PDB entry 1IZL | X-ray diffraction, 3.70 A resolution | chains A and C of the 28 polymer chains in the assembly

# Chain A
Protein: Photosystem II: Subunit PsbA
From: Thermosynechococcus vulcanus
Reference sequence: P51765 (PSB1_SYNVU); residues 1-360 here = UniProt positions 1-360
Sequence (360 residues; each row starts with the number of its first residue):
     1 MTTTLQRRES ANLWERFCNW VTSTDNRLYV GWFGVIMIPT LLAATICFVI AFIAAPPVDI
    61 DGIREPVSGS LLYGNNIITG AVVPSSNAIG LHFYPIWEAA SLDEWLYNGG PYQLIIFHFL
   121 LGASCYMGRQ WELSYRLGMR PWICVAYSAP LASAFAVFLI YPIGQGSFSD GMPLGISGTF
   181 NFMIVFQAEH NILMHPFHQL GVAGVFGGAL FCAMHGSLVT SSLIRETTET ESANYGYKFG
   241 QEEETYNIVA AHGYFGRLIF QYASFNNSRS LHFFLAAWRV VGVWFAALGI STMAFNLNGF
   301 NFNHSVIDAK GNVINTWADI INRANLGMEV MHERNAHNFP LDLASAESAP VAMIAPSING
Not modelled in the structure: 1-31, 88-91, 241-250, 345-360
Bound ions: Mn2+ site 1 near Asp170 (its only coordinating residue here); Mn2+ site 2 near Ala344 (its only coordinating residue here)
Residues lining bound ligands:
  - chlorophyll a (CLA), molecule 1: Ile36, Pro39, Thr40, His92, Tyr94, Pro95, Ile96, Trp97, Leu114, His118, Leu121
  - chlorophyll a (CLA), molecule 2: Phe158, Gly178, Thr179, Phe182
  - chlorophyll a (CLA), molecule 3: Phe182, Met183, Ile184, Phe186, Gln187, Gly201, Val202, Val205, Phe206
  - chlorophyll a (CLA), molecule 4: Gln199, Val202, Ala203
  - pheophytin a (PHO), molecule 1: Tyr147, Pro150, Val280
  - pheophytin a (PHO), molecule 2: Leu210, Ala213, Met214
UniProt features mapped onto this chain:
  - binding site (chlorophyll a): His118, His198
  - binding site (pheophytin a): Tyr126, Gln130, Tyr147, Met214
  - binding site ([CaMn4O5] cluster): Asp170, Glu189, His332, Glu333, Asp342, Ala344
  - binding site (a quinone): His215, Ser264, Phe265
  - binding site (Fe cation): His215, His272
  - site: Tyr161 (Tyrosine radical intermediate), His190 (Stabilizes free radical intermediate), Ala344, Ser345 (Cleavage)
From the paper describing this entry:
  - binding site for chlorophyll a: His118
  - Mn2+ coordination: Asp170, Ala344

# Chain C
Protein: Photosystem II: Subunit PsbC
From: Thermosynechococcus elongatus
Sequence (473 residues; row label = number of the first residue in the row; X marks 77 residues of unknown identity (built as UNK)):
     1 MKTLSSQKRY SPVVTLSSNS IFATNRDQES SGFAWWAGNA RLINLSGKLL GAHVAHAGLI
    61 VFWAGAMTLF ELAHFIPEKP MYEQGLILIP HIATLGWGVG PGGEVVDTFP FFVVGVVHLI
   121 SSAVLGFGGV YHAIRGPETL EEYSSFFGYD WKDKNKMTTI LGFHLIVLGI GALLLVAKAM
   181 FFGGLYDTWA PGGGDVRVIT NPTLDPRVIF GYLLKSPFGG EGWIVSVNNL EDVVGGHIWI
   241 GLICIAGGIW HILTTPFGWA RRAFIWSGEA YLSYSLGALS MMGFIATCFV WFNNTVYP
  1001 XXXXXXXXXX XXXXXXXXXX XXXXXXXXXX XXXXXXXXXX XXXXXXXXXX XXXXXXXXXX
  1061 XXXXXXXXXX XXXXXXX
   376 DLNKIKNDIQ PWQERRAAEY MTHAPLGSLN SVGGVATEIN SVNFVSPRSW LATSHFVLAF
   436 FFLVGHLWHA GRARAAAAGF EKGIDRESEP VLSMPSLD
Not modelled in the structure: 1-47, 144-150, 200-214, 253-259, 376-406, 457-473
Residues lining bound ligands:
  - chlorophyll a (CLA), molecule 1: Leu49, Leu50, His53, Gly162, Phe163, His164, Val167
  - chlorophyll a (CLA), molecule 2: Ala52, His53, His56, Gly268, Glu269, Tyr271, Leu272, Ser275
  - chlorophyll a (CLA), molecule 3: Val54, Gly128, Gly129, Val130, Tyr131, His132
  - chlorophyll a (CLA), molecule 4: Trp63, Met67, Trp425, Leu426, Ser429, His430
  - chlorophyll a (CLA), molecule 5: Leu86, Leu279, Met282, Gly283, Ala286, Val290, His430, Leu433
  - chlorophyll a (CLA), molecule 6: Ile87, Pro90, His91
  - chlorophyll a (CLA), molecule 7: Gly162, His164, Trp266, Tyr271, Tyr274, Ser275, Leu276, Ala278, Leu279
  - chlorophyll a (CLA), molecule 8: Leu168, Gly171, Ala172, Val176, His237
  - chlorophyll a (CLA), molecule 9: Cys244, Gly247, Gly248, Ala263, Trp266
  - chlorophyll a (CLA), molecule 10: Phe264, Tyr274, Gly277, Ala278
  - chlorophyll a (CLA), molecule 11: Phe436, Phe437, Gly440

# Chain A / chain C interface
Contacting residue pairs - 19 pairs, chain A then chain C:
  Ala81(A) - Ile224(C)
  Ser85(A) - Gly220(C)
  Ser85(A) - Glu221(C)
  Ser86(A) - Phe218(C)
  Tyr135(A) - Ala450(C)
  Trp142(A) - Trp443(C)
  Trp142(A) - Arg447(C)
  Val145(A) - Trp443(C)
  Ile163(A) - Phe292(C)
  Gly164(A) - Phe292(C)
  Ala188(A) - Thr412(C)
  Glu189(A) - Thr412(C)
  Ile192(A) - Thr412(C)
  Phe285(A) - Phe436(C)
  Phe285(A) - Val439(C)
  Met293(A) - Thr428(C)
  Leu297(A) - Ser424(C)
  Asn303(A) - Asn415(C)
  Arg323(A) - Ile414(C)
Interface residues without a listed pair, chain A (29 interface residues in all): Leu71, Val82, Asn87, Gln165, Thr292, Phe295, Asn296, Asn298, His304, Asn335, Phe339, Asp342, Leu343
Interface residues without a listed pair, chain C (23 interface residues in all): Gly222, Trp223, Cys288, Ala411, Glu413, Trp425, Ala427, His444

# Overview
29 residues of chain A and 23 residues of chain C are in contact. Bound to chain A: 4 copies of chlorophyll a
and pheophytin a. Ligands of chain C: 11 copies of chlorophyll a. From the paper: a binding site for
chlorophyll a at His118(A); Mn2+ coordination by Asp170(A) and Ala344(A).
Chain A is Photosystem II: Subunit PsbA (Thermosynechococcus vulcanus) and chain C is Photosystem II: Subunit
PsbC (Thermosynechococcus elongatus); the structure, Crystal Structure of Photosystem II, was determined by
X-ray diffraction.
